PDB entry 6ASO | X-ray diffraction, 2.71 A resolution | chains D and H of the 9 polymer chains in the assembly

Chain D:
Name: U6 snRNA-associated Sm-like protein LSm4
Source organism: Saccharomyces cerevisiae
UniProt: P40070 (LSM4_YEAST); residues 1-93 here = UniProt positions 1-93
Sequence (93 residues; numbered 1 to 93; the number before each row is that of its first residue):
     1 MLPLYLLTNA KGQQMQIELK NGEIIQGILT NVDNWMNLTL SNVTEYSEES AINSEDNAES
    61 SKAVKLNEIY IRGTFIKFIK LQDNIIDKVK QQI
Disordered / not traced: 1, 45-68, 85-93
Curated features (UniProtKB/Swiss-Prot):
  - mutagenesis: R72 (R72A: Slightly reduces affinity for poly-U RNA ends)

Chain H:
Name: U6 snRNA-associated Sm-like protein LSm8
Source organism: Saccharomyces cerevisiae
UniProt: P47093 (LSM8_YEAST); residues 1-109 here = UniProt positions 1-109
Sequence (115 residues; row label = number of the first residue in the row):
     1 MSATLKDYLN KRVVIIKVDG ECLIASLNGF DKNTNLFITN VFNRISKEFI CKAQLLRGSE
    61 IALVGLIDAE NDDSLAPIDE KKVPMLKDTK NKIENEHVIW EKVYESKTKH HHHHH
Disordered / not traced: 1, 45-46, 65-86, 109-115
Differences from the reference sequence: expression tag (110-115)
Curated features (UniProtKB/Swiss-Prot):
  - mutagenesis: R57 (R57A: Reduces affinity for poly-U RNA ends), K87 to K92 (Decreases binding affinity for U6 snRNA)
Reported in the primary citation:
  - binding site for Saccharomyces cerevisiae strain HB_S_GIMBLETTROAD_9 chromosome XII sequence: K90

How chain D and chain H interact:
Residue-residue contacts - 24 pairs, chain D then chain H:
  L2(D) - F37(H)  hydrophobic
  P3(D) - F30(H)
  P3(D) - N35(H)
  P3(D) - L55(H)  hydrophobic
  L6(D) - F37(H)  hydrophobic
  L7(D) - L55(H)  hydrophobic
  K20(D) - S59(H)  hydrogen bond
  K20(D) - E60(H)  salt bridge
  W35(D) - R57(H)  hydrogen bond (backbone-side chain)
  M36(D) - N35(H)
  G73(D) - R57(H)  hydrogen bond (backbone-side chain)
  T74(D) - R57(H)
  I76(D) - R57(H)
  K77(D) - D19(H)  salt bridge
  K77(D) - R57(H)  hydrogen bond (backbone-backbone)
  K77(D) - E60(H)  salt bridge
  F78(D) - Q54(H)
  F78(D) - L55(H)
  F78(D) - L56(H)  hydrophobic
  I79(D) - Q54(H)
  I79(D) - L55(H)  hydrogen bond (backbone-backbone)
  K80(D) - Q54(H)
  L81(D) - A53(H)  hydrogen bond (backbone-backbone)
  N84(D) - K52(H)
Also at the interface, not in a pair above, chain H (17 interface residues in all): N28, G29, D31, I50, C51

Overview:
16 residues of chain D face 17 of chain H across their interface, with 6 hydrogen bonds and 3 salt bridges.
Polar pairs include K20(D)-E60(H), K77(D)-D19(H) and K77(D)-E60(H). From the paper: a binding site for
Saccharomyces cerevisiae strain HB_S_GIMBLETTROAD_9 chromosome XII sequence at K90(H).
Chain D is U6 snRNA-associated Sm-like protein LSm4 and chain H is U6 snRNA-associated Sm-like protein LSm8,
both from Saccharomyces cerevisiae; the structure, Structure of yeast U6 snRNP with 3'-phosphate terminated U6
RNA, was determined by X-ray diffraction, deposited together with 5VSU.
